PDB entry 5J9U | X-ray diffraction, 2.95 A resolution | chains E and H of the 4 polymer chains in the assembly

== Chain E ==
Protein: Histone acetyltransferase ESA1
Organism: Saccharomyces cerevisiae (strain ATCC 204508 / S288c)
Notes: EC 2.3.1.48
Reference sequence: Q08649 (ESA1_YEAST); numbering as in UniProt (aligned over 141-445)
Amino-acid sequence (305 residues; numbered 141 to 445; the number before each row is that of its first residue):
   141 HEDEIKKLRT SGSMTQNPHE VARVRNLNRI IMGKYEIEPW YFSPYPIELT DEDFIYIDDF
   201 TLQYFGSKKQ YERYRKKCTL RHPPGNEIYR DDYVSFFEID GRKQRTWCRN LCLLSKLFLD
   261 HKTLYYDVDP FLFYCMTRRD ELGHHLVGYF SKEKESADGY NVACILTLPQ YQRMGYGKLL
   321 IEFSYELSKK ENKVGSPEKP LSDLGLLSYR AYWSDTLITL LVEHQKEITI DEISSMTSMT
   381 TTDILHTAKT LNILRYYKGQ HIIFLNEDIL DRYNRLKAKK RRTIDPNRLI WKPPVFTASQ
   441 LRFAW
Disordered / not traced: 141-152
Modified positions: K262 (N(6)-acetyllysine; ALY)
UniProt features mapped onto this chain:
  - zinc finger: I195 to L220 (C2HC MYST-type)
  - motif: R245 to Y266 (ESA1-RPD3 motif)
  - active site: E338 (Proton donor/acceptor)
  - binding site (acetyl-CoA): A303 to T307, Q312 to K318, S342
  - site: C304 (Important for catalytic activity)
  - modified residue: K262 (N6-acetyllysine)
  - mutagenesis: W247 (W247A: Strongly reduces HAT activity), N250 (N250A: Strongly reduces HAT activity), L251 (L251A: Strongly reduces HAT activity), C252 (C252A: Strongly reduces HAT activity), L253 (L253A: Strongly reduces HAT activity), L254 (L254A: Strongly reduces HAT activity), K256 (K256A: Strongly reduces HAT activity), L259 (L259A: Strongly reduces HAT activity), D260 (D260A: Strongly reduces HAT activity), K262 (K262A: Strongly reduces HAT activity; K262R: Strongly reduces HAT activity), C304 (C304A: Reduces HAT activity; C304S: Strongly reduces HAT activity, but is not lethal (in vivo). Lethal, when associated with Q-338), G315 (G315E: Loss of function), 1 further mutagenesis entry in UniProt

== Chain H ==
Protein: Chromatin modification-related protein YNG2
Organism: Saccharomyces cerevisiae (strain ATCC 204508 / S288c)
Reference sequence: P38806 (YNG2_YEAST); residues 1-120 here = UniProt positions 1-120
Amino-acid sequence (120 residues; row label = number of the first residue in the row):
     1 MDPSLVLEQT IQDVSNLPSE FRYLLEEIGS NDLKLIEEKK KYEQKESQIH KFIRQQGSIP
    61 KHPQEDGLDK EIKESLLKCQ SLQREKCVLA NTALFLIARH LNKLEKNIAL LEEDGVLAPV

== Interface between chain E and chain H ==
Contacting residue pairs - 7 pairs, chain E then chain H:
  N226(E) with N16(H), hydrogen bond
  R242(E) with E8(H), salt bridge; Q12(H), hydrogen bond
  K243(E) with Q12(H); S15(H)
  S439(E) with E8(H)
  W445(E) with L5(H)
Also at the interface, not in a pair above, chain E (6 interface residues in all): Q440
Also at the interface, not in a pair above, chain H (7 interface residues in all): Q9, I11

== Summary ==
The interface between chain E and chain H involves 6 residues on one side and 7 on the other, with 2 hydrogen
bonds and 1 salt bridge. Polar contacts include R242(E)-E8(H), N226(E)-N16(H) and R242(E)-Q12(H).
Here chain E is Histone acetyltransferase ESA1 and chain H is Chromatin modification-related protein YNG2,
both from Saccharomyces cerevisiae (strain ATCC 204508 / S288c). Entry 5J9U (Crystal structure of the NuA4
core complex) was determined by X-ray diffraction (same publication as 5J9Q, 5J9T and 5J9W).
